Entry 9NR7 (electron microscopy, 4.18 A resolution (low resolution: residue-level contacts below are approximate; hydrogen-bond / salt-bridge calls are withheld)); this record covers chains A and B of the 8 polymer chains in the assembly.

Chain A:
Name: Glutamate receptor 1
From: Rattus norvegicus
Reference sequence: P19490 (GRIA1_RAT); residues 389-815 here correspond to UniProt positions 407-833 (UniProt number = residue number + 18)
Sequence (427 residues; each row starts with the number of its first residue):
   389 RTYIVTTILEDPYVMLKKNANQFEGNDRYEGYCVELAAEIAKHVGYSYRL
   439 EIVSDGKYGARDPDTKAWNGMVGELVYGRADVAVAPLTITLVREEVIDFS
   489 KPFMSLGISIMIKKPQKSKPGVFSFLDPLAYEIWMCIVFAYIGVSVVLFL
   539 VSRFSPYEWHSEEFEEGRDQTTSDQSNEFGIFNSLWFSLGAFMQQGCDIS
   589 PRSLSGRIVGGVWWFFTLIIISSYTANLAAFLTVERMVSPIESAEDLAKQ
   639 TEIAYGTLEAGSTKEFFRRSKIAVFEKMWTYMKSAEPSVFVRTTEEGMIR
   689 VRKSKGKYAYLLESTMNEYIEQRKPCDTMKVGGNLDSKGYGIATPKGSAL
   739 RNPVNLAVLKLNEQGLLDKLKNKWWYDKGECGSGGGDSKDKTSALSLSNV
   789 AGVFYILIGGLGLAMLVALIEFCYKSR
Disordered / not traced: 544-565
Disulfide bonds: Cys714-Cys769
Residues lining bound ligands: ZK1 ({[7-morpholin-4-yl-2,3-dioxo-6-(trifluoromethyl)-3,4-dihydroquinoxalin-1(2H)-yl]methyl}phosphonic acid): Glu398, Tyr446, Pro474, Leu475, Thr476, Arg481, Ala648, Gly649, Ser650, Thr682, Glu701, Thr703, Met704, Tyr728
Curated features (UniProtKB/Swiss-Prot):
  - binding site (L-glutamate): Pro474, Thr476, Arg481, Ser650, Thr651, Glu701
  - modified residue (Phosphoserine): Ser627, Ser692
  - lipidation (S-palmitoyl cysteine): Cys585, Cys811

Chain B:
Name: Isoform 2 of Glutamate receptor 4
From: Rattus norvegicus
Reference sequence: P19493 (GRIA4_RAT), isoform P19493-2; residues 397-820 here correspond to UniProt positions 417-840 (UniProt number = residue number + 20)
Sequence (424 residues; row label = number of the first residue in the row):
   397 VVVTTIMESPYVMYKKNHEMFEGNDKYEGYCVDLASEIAKHIGIKYKIAI
   447 VPDGKYGARDADTKIWNGMVGELVYGKAEIAIAPLTITLVREEVIDFSKP
   497 FMSLGISIMIKKPQKSKPGVFSFLDPLAYEIWMCIVFAYIGVSVVLFLVS
   547 RFSPYEWHTEEPEDGKEGPSDQPPNEFGIFNSLWFSLGAFMQQGCDISPR
   597 SLSGRIVGGVWWFFTLIIISSYTANLAAFLTVERMVSPIESAEDLAKQTE
   647 IAYGTLDSGSTKEFFRRSKIAVYEKMWTYMRSAEPSVFTRTTAEGVARVR
   697 KSKGKFAFLLESTMNEYTEQRKPCDTMKVGGNLDSKGYGVATPKGSSLRT
   747 PVNLAVLKLSEAGVLDKLKNKWWYDKGECGPKDSGSKDKTSALSLSNVAG
   797 VFYILVGGLGLAMLVALIEFCYKS
Disordered / not traced: 551-570
Disulfide bonds: Cys720-Cys775
Residues lining bound ligands: ZK1 ({[7-morpholin-4-yl-2,3-dioxo-6-(trifluoromethyl)-3,4-dihydroquinoxalin-1(2H)-yl]methyl}phosphonic acid): Pro406, Tyr407, Tyr452, Gly453, Pro480, Leu481, Thr482, Arg487, Ser654, Gly655, Ser656, Thr688, Leu706, Glu707, Thr709, Met710, Tyr734
Curated features (UniProtKB/Swiss-Prot):
  - binding site (L-glutamate): Pro480, Thr482, Arg487, Ser656, Thr657, Glu707
  - lipidation (S-palmitoyl cysteine): Cys591, Cys817

Chain A / chain B interface:
Pairs across the interface (59; chain A residue first):
  Asp515(A) with Ala788(B)
  Pro516(A) with Ala788(B); Leu789(B)
  Leu517(A) with Leu789(B)
  Ala518(A) with Ala788(B)
  Ile521(A) with Leu789(B); Leu791(B); Val794(B); Phe798(B)
  Cys524(A) with Phe798(B)
  Val539(A) with Ala812(B)
  Phe542(A) with Phe816(B)
  Ser543(A) with Ala812(B); Phe816(B)
  Gln582(A) with Gln588(B)
  Ser588(A) with Trp580(B); Asp592(B)
  Ser591(A) with Glu815(B)
  Leu592(A) with Phe576(B); Leu579(B)
  Ser593(A) with Ala812(B); Glu815(B)
  Arg595(A) with Asn577(B); Trp580(B)
  Ile596(A) with Leu583(B); Val811(B)
  Val597(A) with Ala808(B)
  Gly599(A) with Leu583(B)
  Trp602(A) with Gly584(B); Met587(B); Gln589(B)
  Phe603(A) with Phe519(B); Met587(B); Ile800(B)
  Phe604(A) with Phe798(B); Leu801(B)
  Leu606(A) with Met587(B); Gln588(B); Ile615(B)
  Ile607(A) with Phe519(B); Val797(B)
  Ile608(A) with Val797(B)
  Ser610(A) with Tyr618(B); Thr619(B)
  Ser611(A) with Leu622(B); Leu789(B)
  Ala614(A) with Thr619(B); Leu622(B); Ala623(B)
  Asn615(A) with Leu626(B); Ala788(B); Leu789(B)
  Ala618(A) with Leu626(B); Thr627(B)
  Phe619(A) with Thr786(B)
  Val622(A) with Lys783(B); Thr786(B)
  Thr639(A) with Pro777(B)
  Ser672(A) with Asp771(B)
Other interface residues (no listed pair), chain A (42 interface residues in all): Ala528, Gln583, Gly584, Val600, Trp601, Tyr612, Thr613, Thr621, Thr668
Other interface residues (no listed pair), chain B (39 interface residues in all): Lys778, Ser787, Gly804, Ser820

Overview:
The interface between chain A and chain B involves 42 residues on one side and 39 on the other. Chain A binds
compound ZK1. Chain B binds compound ZK1. From UniProt: 6 L-glutamate-binding residues on chain A; 6
L-glutamate-binding residues on chain B.
Chain A is Glutamate receptor 1 and chain B is Isoform 2 of Glutamate receptor 4, both from Rattus norvegicus;
the structure, The structure of GluA1/A4 LBD-TMD in Noelin-AMPAR complex, was determined by electron
microscopy together with 9NR9 and 9NRA from the same study.
